Entry 1YKL (X-ray diffraction, 2.25 A resolution); this record covers chains H and J of the 12 polymer chains in the assembly.

Chain H (and J):
Molecule: Protocatechuate 3,4-dioxygenase beta chain
From: Pseudomonas putida
Notes: EC 1.13.11.3; chain J of this document is another copy of the same molecule, construct and numbering; everything in this record applies to it too
UniProtKB: P00437 (PCXB_PSEPU); residues 301-538 here correspond to UniProt positions 1-238 (UniProt number = residue number - 300)
Amino-acid sequence (238 residues; numbered 301 to 538; the number before each row is that of its first residue):
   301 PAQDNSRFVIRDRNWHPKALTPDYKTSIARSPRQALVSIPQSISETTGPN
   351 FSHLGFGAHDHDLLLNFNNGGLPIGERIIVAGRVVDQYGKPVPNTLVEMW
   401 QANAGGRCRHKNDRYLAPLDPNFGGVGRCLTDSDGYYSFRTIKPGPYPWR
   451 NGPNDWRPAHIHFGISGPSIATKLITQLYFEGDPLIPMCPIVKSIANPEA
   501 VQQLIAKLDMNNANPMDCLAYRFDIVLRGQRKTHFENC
Construct notes: engineered mutation C408 (Tyr108 in P00437)
Ion coordination: Fe ion: Y447, H460, H462 (together with 3,4-dihydroxybenzoic acid)
Ligand contacts: 3,4-dihydroxybenzoic acid (DHB): Y324, T326, Y447, W449, R457, H460, H462, Q477, I491

How chain H and chain J interact:
Contacting residue pairs (13):
  D323(H) - N314(J)
  D323(H) - K318(J)  salt bridge
  K325(H) - A335(J)
  K325(H) - L336(J)  hydrogen bond (side chain-backbone)
  K325(H) - S338(J)
  I328(H) - R333(J)
  I328(H) - A335(J)  hydrophobic
  N451(H) - S338(J)  hydrogen bond (backbone-side chain)
  G452(H) - S338(J)
  P453(H) - I310(J)  hydrophobic
  P453(H) - S338(J)
  N454(H) - I310(J)
  K493(H) - N314(J)
Other interface residues (no listed pair), chain H (9 interface residues in all): R450
Other interface residues (no listed pair), chain J (8 interface residues in all): P340

Summary:
Chain H and chain J form an interface of 9 and 8 residues respectively, with 2 hydrogen bonds and 1 salt
bridge. Among the polar pairs are D323(H)-K318(J), K325(H)-L336(J) and N451(H)-S338(J). Ligands of chain H:
3,4-dihydroxybenzoic acid.
Chain H and chain J are both Protocatechuate 3,4-dioxygenase beta chain (Pseudomonas putida); the structure,
Protocatechuate 3,4-Dioxygenase Y408C mutant bound to DHB, was determined by X-ray diffraction together with
1YKK, 1YKM, 1YKN, 1YKO and 1YKP from the same study.
